8U4O - chains B and C of the 5 polymer chains in the assembly; structure by electron microscopy, 3.29 A resolution.

# Chain B
Name: Guanine nucleotide-binding protein G(I)/G(S)/G(T) subunit beta-1
Source organism: Homo sapiens
UniProtKB: P62873 (GBB1_HUMAN); residues 2-340 here = UniProt positions 2-340
Amino-acid sequence (350 residues; row label = number of the first residue in the row; numbers below 1 keep their minus sign (Met-9 is residue -9)):
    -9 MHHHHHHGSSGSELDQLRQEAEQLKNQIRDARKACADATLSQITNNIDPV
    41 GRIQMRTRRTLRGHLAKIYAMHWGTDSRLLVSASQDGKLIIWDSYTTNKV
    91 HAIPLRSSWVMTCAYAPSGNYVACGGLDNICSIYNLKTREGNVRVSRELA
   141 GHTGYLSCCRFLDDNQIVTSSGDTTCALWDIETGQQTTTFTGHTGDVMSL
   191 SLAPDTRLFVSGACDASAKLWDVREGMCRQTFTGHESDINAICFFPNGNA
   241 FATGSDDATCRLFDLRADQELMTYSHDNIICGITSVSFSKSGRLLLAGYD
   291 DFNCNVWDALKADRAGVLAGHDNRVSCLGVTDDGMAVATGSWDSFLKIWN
Unresolved in the structure: -9 to 5
Sequence notes: expression tag (-9 to 1)
Swiss-Prot annotation at these positions:
  - modified residue: Ser2 (N-acetylserine), His266 (Phosphohistidine)
  - natural variant: Leu30 (L30F: In MRD42; uncertain significance), Arg52 (R52G: In MRD42), Gly64 (G64V: In MRD42), Asp76 (D76E: In MRD42; D76G: In MRD42), Gly77 (G77S: In MRD42), Lys78 (K78R: In MRD42), Ile80 (I80N: In MRD42; I80T: In MRD42), His91 (H91R: In MRD42; uncertain significance), Ala92 (A92T: In MRD42), Pro94 (P94S: In MRD42), Leu95 (L95P: In MRD42), Arg96 (R96L: In MRD42), 5 further natural variant entries in UniProt

# Chain C
Name: Guanine nucleotide-binding protein G(I)/G(S)/G(O) subunit gamma-2
Source organism: Homo sapiens
UniProtKB: P59768 (GBG2_HUMAN); residues 1-71 here = UniProt positions 1-71
Amino-acid sequence (71 residues; each row starts with the number of its first residue):
     1 MASNNTASIAQARKLVEQLKMEANIDRIKVSKAAADLMAYCEAHAKEDPL
    51 LTPVPASENPFREKKFFCAIL
Unresolved in the structure: 1-11, 62-71
Swiss-Prot annotation at these positions:
  - modified residue: Ala2 (N-acetylalanine), Cys68 (Cysteine methyl ester)
  - lipidation: Cys68 (S-geranylgeranyl cysteine)

# Interface between chain B and chain C
Pairs across the interface - 56 pairs, chain B then chain C:
  Leu7(B) with Ala12(C), hydrophobic; Arg13(C)
  Leu14(B) with Val16(C); Leu19(C), hydrophobic
  Lys15(B) with Leu19(C)
  Ile18(B) with Ala23(C), hydrophobic; Arg27(C)
  Cys25(B) with Arg27(C); Lys29(C); Val30(C)
  Ala26(B) with Val30(C), hydrophobic
  Ala28(B) with Val30(C)
  Leu30(B) with Ala34(C), hydrophobic
  Ile33(B) with Ser31(C); Ala34(C), hydrophobic
  Met45(B) with Leu50(C), hydrophobic
  Arg48(B) with Phe61(C)
  Arg49(B) with Phe61(C)
  Ser84(B) with Phe61(C)
  Tyr85(B) with Pro60(C); Phe61(C), hydrophobic
  Cys218(B) with Gln18(C)
  Arg219(B) with Glu22(C)
  Phe235(B) with Leu37(C), hydrophobic; Tyr40(C), hydrophobic; Cys41(C), hydrophobic
  Pro236(B) with Tyr40(C)
  Asn237(B) with Leu37(C); Tyr40(C)
  Asp254(B) with Ala33(C)
  Arg256(B) with Arg27(C); Ile28(C); Ala33(C); Asp36(C), salt bridge
  Ala257(B) with Ile28(C)
  Asp258(B) with Arg27(C), salt bridge
  Gln259(B) with Val30(C)
  Leu261(B) with Val30(C), hydrophobic; Leu37(C), hydrophobic
  Ser279(B) with Leu50(C)
  Lys280(B) with Glu47(C)
  Ser281(B) with Tyr40(C); His44(C); Asp48(C), hydrogen bond
  Gly282(B) with Cys41(C)
  Arg283(B) with Leu51(C)
  Leu284(B) with Leu51(C), hydrophobic
  Leu300(B) with Cys41(C), hydrophobic
  Asp323(B) with Pro49(C)
  Gly324(B) with Pro49(C); Leu50(C)
  Met325(B) with Pro49(C), hydrophobic; Leu50(C); Pro60(C)
  Ala326(B) with Phe61(C), hydrophobic
  Asn340(B) with Asn59(C), hydrogen bond
Interface residues without a listed pair, chain B (45 interface residues in all): Ala11, Ala21, Asp27, Ile37, Gln220, Ala240, Leu252, Ile338
Interface residues without a listed pair, chain C (34 interface residues in all): Lys20, Ile25, Asp26, Ala35, Met38, Val54, Glu58

# In short
45 residues of chain B and 34 residues of chain C are in contact, with 2 hydrogen bonds and 2 salt bridges.
Polar contacts include Arg256(B)-Asp36(C), Asp258(B)-Arg27(C) and Ser281(B)-Asp48(C).
Here chain B is Guanine nucleotide-binding protein G(I)/G(S)/G(T) subunit beta-1 and chain C is Guanine
nucleotide-binding protein G(I)/G(S)/G(O) subunit gamma-2, both from Homo sapiens. Entry 8U4O (Structure of
CXCL12-bound CXCR4/Gi complex) was determined by electron microscopy together with 8U4N, 8U4P, 8U4Q, 8U4R,
8U4S and 8U4T from the same study.
